PDB entry 5UI8 | X-ray diffraction, 3.76 A resolution | chains H and J of the 6 polymer chains in the assembly

== Chain H ==
Name: DNA-directed RNA polymerase subunit alpha
From: Escherichia coli O157:H7
Notes: EC 2.7.7.6
UniProt: P0A7Z6 (RPOA_ECO57); numbering as in UniProt (aligned over 1-329)
Amino-acid sequence (329 residues; row label = number of the first residue in the row):
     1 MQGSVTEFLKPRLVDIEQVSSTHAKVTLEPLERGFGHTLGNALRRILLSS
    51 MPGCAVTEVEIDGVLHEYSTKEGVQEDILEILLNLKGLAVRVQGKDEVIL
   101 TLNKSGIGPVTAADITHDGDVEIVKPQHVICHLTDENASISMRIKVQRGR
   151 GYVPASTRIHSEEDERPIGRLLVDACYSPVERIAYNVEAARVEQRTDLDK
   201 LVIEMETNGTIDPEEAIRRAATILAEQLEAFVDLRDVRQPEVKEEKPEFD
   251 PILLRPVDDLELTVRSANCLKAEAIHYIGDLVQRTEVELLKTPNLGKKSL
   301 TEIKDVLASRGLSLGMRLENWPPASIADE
Unresolved in the structure: 1-5, 159-172, 235-329

== Chain J ==
Name: DNA-directed RNA polymerase subunit beta'
From: Escherichia coli O157:H7
Notes: EC 2.7.7.6
UniProt: P0A8T8 (RPOC_ECO57); residues 1-1407 here = UniProt positions 1-1407
Amino-acid sequence (1407 residues; row label = number of the first residue in the row):
     1 MKDLLKFLKAQTKTEEFDAIKIALASPDMIRSWSFGEVKKPETINYRTFK
    51 PERDGLFCARIFGPVKDYECLCGKYKRLKHRGVICEKCGVEVTQTKVRRE
   101 RMGHIELASPTAHIWFLKSLPSRIGLLLDMPLRDIERVLYFESYVVIEGG
   151 MTNLERQQILTEEQYLDALEEFGDEFDAKMGAEAIQALLKSMDLEQECEQ
   201 LREELNETNSETKRKKLTKRIKLLEAFVQSGNKPEWMILTVLPVLPPDLR
   251 PLVPLDGGRFATSDLNDLYRRVINRNNRLKRLLDLAAPDIIVRNEKRMLQ
   301 EAVDALLDNGRRGRAITGSNKRPLKSLADMIKGKQGRFRQNLLGKRVDYS
   351 GRSVITVGPYLRLHQCGLPKKMALELFKPFIYGKLELRGLATTIKAAKKM
   401 VEREEAVVWDILDEVIREHPVLLNRAPTLHRLGIQAFEPVLIEGKAIQLH
   451 PLVCAAYNADFDGDQMAVHVPLTLEAQLEARALMMSTNNILSPANGEPII
   501 VPSQDVVLGLYYMTRDCVNAKGEGMVLTGPKEAERLYRSGLASLHARVKV
   551 RITEYEKDANGELVAKTSLKDTTVGRAILWMIVPKGLPYSIVNQALGKKA
   601 ISKMLNTCYRILGLKPTVIFADQIMYTGFAYAARSGASVGIDDMVIPEKK
   651 HEIISEAEAEVAEIQEQFQSGLVTAGERYNKVIDIWAAANDRVSKAMMDN
   701 LQTETVINRDGQEEKQVSFNSIYMMADSGARGSAAQIRQLAGMRGLMAKP
   751 DGSIIETPITANFREGLNVLQYFISTHGARKGLADTALKTANSGYLTRRL
   801 VDVAQDLVVTEDDCGTHEGIMMTPVIEGGDVKEPLRDRVLGRVTAEDVLK
   851 PGTADILVPRNTLLHEQWCDLLEENSVDAVKVRSVVSCDTDFGVCAHCYG
   901 RDLARGHIINKGEAIGVIAAQSIGEPGTQLTMRTFHIGGAASRAAAESSI
   951 QVKNKGSIKLSNVKSVVNSSGKLVITSRNTELKLIDEFGRTKESYKVPYG
  1001 AVLAKGDGEQVAGGETVANWDPHTMPVITEVSGFVRFTDMIDGQTITRQT
  1051 DELTGLSSLVVLDSAERTAGGKDLRPALKIVDAQGNDVLIPGTDMPAQYF
  1101 LPGKAIVQLEDGVQISSGDTLARIPQESGGTKDITGGLPRVADLFEARRP
  1151 KEPAILAEISGIVSFGKETKGKRRLVITPVDGSDPYEEMIPKWRQLNVFE
  1201 GERVERGDVISDGPEAPHDILRLRGVHAVTRYIVNEVQDVYRLQGVKIND
  1251 KHIEVIVRQMLRKATIVNAGSSDFLEGEQVEYSRVKIANRELEANGKVGA
  1301 TYSRDLLGITKASLATESFISAASFQETTRVLTEAAVAGKRDELRGLKEN
  1351 VIVGRLIPAGTGYAYHQDRMRRRAAGEAPAAPQVTAEDASASLAELLNAG
  1401 LGGSDNE
Unresolved in the structure: 254-259, 932-947, 1127-1134, 1195-1200, 1373-1407
Metal / ion sites: Zn2+ site 1: C70, C72, C85, C88; Mg2+ near D462 (its only coordinating residue here); Zn2+ site 2: C814, C888, C898
UniProt features mapped onto this chain:
  - binding site (Zn(2+)): C70, C72, C85, C88, C814, C888, C895, C898
  - binding site (Mg(2+)): D460, D462, D464
  - modified residue: K972 (N6-acetyllysine)

== How chain H and chain J interact ==
Contacting residue pairs (20; chain H residue first):
  R44(H) with R538(J)
  L48(H) with R535(J); S539(J)
  L79(H) with V526(J), hydrophobic
  E80(H) with R551(J), hydrogen bond (backbone-side chain); L569(J)
  L83(H) with V526(J), hydrophobic; L527(J)
  N84(H) with R551(J), hydrogen bond
  K86(H) with V526(J)
  C176(H) with R535(J)
  V180(H) with R535(J), hydrogen bond (backbone-side chain)
  E181(H) with K531(J), salt bridge; R535(J)
  R182(H) with E534(J), salt bridge; M581(J)
  R191(H) with K370(J); D413(J), salt bridge
  T196(H) with E443(J)
  E206(H) with K531(J), salt bridge
Interface residues without a listed pair, chain H (17 interface residues in all): Y152, I183, Q194
Interface residues without a listed pair, chain J (17 interface residues in all): A406, T528, E532, L541

== In short ==
The chain H/chain J interface involves 17 residues from each chain, with 3 hydrogen bonds and 4 salt bridges.
Polar contacts include E181(H)-K531(J), R182(H)-E534(J) and R191(H)-D413(J). Curated annotation (UniProt)
lists 8 Zn2+-binding residues and 3 Mg2+-binding residues on chain J.
Chain H is DNA-directed RNA polymerase subunit alpha and chain J is DNA-directed RNA polymerase subunit beta',
both from Escherichia coli O157:H7; the structure, structure of sigmaN-holoenzyme, was determined by X-ray
diffraction together with 5UI5 from the same study.
